PDB entry 8BIQ | X-ray diffraction, 2.80 A resolution | chains B and C of the 4 polymer chains in the assembly

== Chain B (and C) ==
Molecule: 4-hydroxybutyrate--CoA ligase 1
Organism: Metallosphaera sedula DSM 5348
Notes: EC 6.2.1.40, 6.2.1.1, 6.2.1.2, 6.2.1.17; chain C of this document is another copy of the same molecule, construct and numbering; everything in this record applies to it too
Reference sequence: A4YDT1 (HBCL1_METS5); residues 8-570 here correspond to UniProt positions 2-564 (UniProt number = residue number - 6)
Chain sequence (570 residues; row label = number of the first residue in the row):
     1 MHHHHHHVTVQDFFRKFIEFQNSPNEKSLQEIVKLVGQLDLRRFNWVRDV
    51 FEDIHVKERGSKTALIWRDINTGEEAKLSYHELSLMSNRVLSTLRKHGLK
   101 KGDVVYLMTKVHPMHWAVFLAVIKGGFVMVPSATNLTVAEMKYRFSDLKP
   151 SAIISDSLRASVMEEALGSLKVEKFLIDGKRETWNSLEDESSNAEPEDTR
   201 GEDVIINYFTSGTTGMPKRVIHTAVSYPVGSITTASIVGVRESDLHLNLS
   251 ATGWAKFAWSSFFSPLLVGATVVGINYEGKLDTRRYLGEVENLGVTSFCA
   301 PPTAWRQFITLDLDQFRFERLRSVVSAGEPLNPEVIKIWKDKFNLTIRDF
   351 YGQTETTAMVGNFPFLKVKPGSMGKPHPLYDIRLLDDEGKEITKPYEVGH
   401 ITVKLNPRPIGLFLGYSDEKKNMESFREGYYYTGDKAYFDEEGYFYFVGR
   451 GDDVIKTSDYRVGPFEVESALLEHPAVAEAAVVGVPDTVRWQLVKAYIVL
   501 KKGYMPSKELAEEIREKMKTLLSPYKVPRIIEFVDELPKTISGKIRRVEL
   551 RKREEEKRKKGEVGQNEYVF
Disordered / not traced: 1-9 (chain C: 1-9, 539-545)
Sequence notes: initiating methionine (1); expression tag (2-7)
UniProt features mapped onto this chain:
  - binding site (ATP): T210 to K218, D349 to T354, D435, R450, K544
  - binding site (substrate): T354, R461
  - binding site (CoA): S458 to Y460, R490, K519, V527 to R529
Residues lining bound ligands: 6R9 ([[(2R,3S,4R,5R)-5-(6-aminopurin-9-yl)-3,4-bis(oxidanyl)oxolan-2-yl]methoxy-oxidanyl-phosphoryl] ethanoate): A327, G328, E329, P330, D349, F350, Y351, G352, Q353, T354, M373, D435, F447, R450, K456, R461
Reported in the primary citation:
  - binding site for 6R9: A327, D349, F350, G352, Q353, D435, K456, R461
  - specificity-determining residues: W259
  - mutagenesis - W259G: abolished catalytic activity on gamma-butyrolactam
  - mutagenesis - V238T, F350Y: decreased catalytic activity on 4-aminobutyric acid
  - mutagenesis - V238T (11% yield), V238T/W259G/F350V, W259G (13% yield): increased catalytic activity on delta-valerolactam
  - mutagenesis - V238T/W259G, W259G (30% yield): increased catalytic activity on 6-aminohexanoic acid
  - mutagenesis - V238T, F350Y: increased catalytic activity on substrate 3
  - mutagenesis - V238T/W259G (100-fold), W259G (100-fold): increased catalytic activity on ATP
  - mutagenesis - W259G: increased catalytic activity on substrates 6-9
  - mutagenesis - V238T/W259G, W259G/F350Y: unchanged catalytic activity
  - mutagenesis - W259G/F350Y: decreased catalytic activity on 6-aminohexanoic acid
  - mutagenesis - W259G: decreased catalytic activity on pentanoic acid (C5)

== Interface between chain B and chain C ==
Pairs across the interface (18):
  D487(B) - K180(C)  salt bridge
  T488(B) - E182(C)
  V489(B) - E182(C)
  L493(B) - K180(C)
  R558(B) - D178(C)
  R558(B) - G179(C)  hydrogen bond (backbone-backbone)
  R558(B) - K180(C)
  K559(B) - E74(C)
  K559(B) - H112(C)  hydrogen bond (backbone-side chain)
  K559(B) - I177(C)
  K559(B) - D178(C)
  K560(B) - A76(C)
  K560(B) - M114(C)
  K560(B) - I177(C)
  G561(B) - I177(C)  hydrogen bond (backbone-backbone)
  G561(B) - S186(C)  hydrogen bond (backbone-side chain)
  G561(B) - E188(C)
  V563(B) - D189(C)
Also at the interface, not in a pair above, chain B (10 interface residues in all): E562
Also at the interface, not in a pair above, chain C (14 interface residues in all): R181, L187

== Summary ==
The interface between chain B and chain C involves 10 residues on one side and 14 on the other, with 4
hydrogen bonds and 1 salt bridge. Polar pairs include D487(B)-K180(C), K559(B)-H112(C) and G561(B)-S186(C).
From the paper: a binding site for 6R9 at A327(B), D349(B) and F350(B) among others; V238T, V238T/W259G/F350V
and W259G of chain B increase catalytic activity on delta-valerolactam; 6 substitutions were tested in all.
Both chains are 4-hydroxybutyrate--CoA ligase 1 (Metallosphaera sedula DSM 5348). Entry 8BIQ (Crystal
structure of acyl-COA synthetase from Metallosphaera sedula in complex with acetyl-AMP) was determined by
X-ray diffraction, deposited together with 8BIT.
